PDB entry 8EOE | electron microscopy, 3.20 A resolution | chains A and C of the 9 polymer chains in the assembly

[Chain A]
Name: DNA-directed RNA polymerase subunit alpha
Source organism: Mycobacterium tuberculosis H37Rv
Notes: EC 2.7.7.6
UniProt: P9WGZ1 (RPOA_MYCTU); numbering as in UniProt (aligned over 1-347)
Amino-acid sequence (347 residues; each row starts with the number of its first residue):
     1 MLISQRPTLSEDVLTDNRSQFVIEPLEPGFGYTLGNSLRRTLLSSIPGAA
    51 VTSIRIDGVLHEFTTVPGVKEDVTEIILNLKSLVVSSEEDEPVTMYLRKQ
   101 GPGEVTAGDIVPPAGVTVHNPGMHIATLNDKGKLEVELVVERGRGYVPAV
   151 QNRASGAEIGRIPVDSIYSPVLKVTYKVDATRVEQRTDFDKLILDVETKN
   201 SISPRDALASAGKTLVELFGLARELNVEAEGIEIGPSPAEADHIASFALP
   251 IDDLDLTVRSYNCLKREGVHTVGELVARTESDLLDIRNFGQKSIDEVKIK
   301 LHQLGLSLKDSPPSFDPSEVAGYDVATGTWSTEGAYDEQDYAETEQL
Unresolved in the structure: 227-347

[Chain C]
Name: DNA-directed RNA polymerase subunit beta
Source organism: Mycobacterium tuberculosis H37Rv
Notes: EC 2.7.7.6
UniProt: P9WGY9 (RPOB_MYCTU); residue numbers follow UniProt; this construct covers 1-1178
Amino-acid sequence (1178 residues; each row starts with the number of its first residue):
     1 MLEGCILADSRQSKTAASPSPSRPQSSSNNSVPGAPNRVSFAKLREPLEV
    51 PGLLDVQTDSFEWLIGSPRWRESAAERGDVNPVGGLEEVLYELSPIEDFS
   101 GSMSLSFSDPRFDDVKAPVDECKDKDMTYAAPLFVTAEFINNNTGEIKSQ
   151 TVFMGDFPMMTEKGTFIINGTERVVVSQLVRSPGVYFDETIDKSTDKTLH
   201 SVKVIPSRGAWLEFDVDKRDTVGVRIDRKRRQPVTVLLKALGWTSEQIVE
   251 RFGFSEIMRSTLEKDNTVGTDEALLDIYRKLRPGEPPTKESAQTLLENLF
   301 FKEKRYDLARVGRYKVNKKLGLHVGEPITSSTLTEEDVVATIEYLVRLHE
   351 GQTTMTVPGGVEVPVETDDIDHFGNRRLRTVGELIQNQIRVGMSRMERVV
   401 RERMTTQDVEAITPQTLINIRPVVAAIKEFFGTSQLSQFMDQNNPLSGLT
   451 HKRRLSALGPGGLSRERAGLEVRDVHPSHYGRMCPIETPEGPNIGLIGSL
   501 SVYARVNPFGFIETPYRKVVDGVVSDEIVYLTADEEDRHVVAQANSPIDA
   551 DGRFVEPRVLVRRKAGEVEYVPSSEVDYMDVSPRQMVSVATAMIPFLEHD
   601 DANRALMGANMQRQAVPLVRSEAPLVGTGMELRAAIDAGDVVVAEESGVI
   651 EEVSADYITVMHDNGTRRTYRMRKFARSNHGTCANQCPIVDAGDRVEAGQ
   701 VIADGPCTDDGEMALGKNLLVAIMPWEGHNYEDAIILSNRLVEEDVLTSI
   751 HIEEHEIDARDTKLGAEEITRDIPNISDEVLADLDERGIVRIGAEVRDGD
   801 ILVGKVTPKGETELTPEERLLRAIFGEKAREVRDTSLKVPHGESGKVIGI
   851 RVFSREDEDELPAGVNELVRVYVAQKRKISDGDKLAGRHGNKGVIGKILP
   901 VEDMPFLADGTPVDIILNTHGVPRRMNIGQILETHLGWCAHSGWKVDAAK
   951 GVPDWAARLPDELLEAQPNAIVSTPVFDGAQEAELQGLLSCTLPNRDGDV
  1001 LVDADGKAMLFDGRSGEPFPYPVTVGYMYIMKLHHLVDDKIHARSTGPYS
  1051 MITQQPLGGKAQFGGQRFGEMECWAMQAYGAAYTLQELLTIKSDDTVGRV
  1101 KVYEAIVKGENIPEPGIPESFKVLLKELQSLCLNVEVLSSDGAAIELREG
  1151 EDEDLERAAANLGINLSRNESASVEDLA
Unresolved in the structure: 1-29, 812-828, 1152-1178

[Chain A / chain C interface]
Residue-residue contacts (57; chain A residue first):
  Arg18(A) with Arg996(C); Asp997(C), salt bridge
  Tyr32(A) with Phe1011(C), hydrophobic; Gly1016(C); Glu1017(C); Pro1018(C)
  Asn36(A) with Gly1013(C), hydrogen bond (side chain-backbone); Arg1014(C); Ser1015(C); Gly1016(C)
  Arg39(A) with Phe906(C); Gly910(C), hydrogen bond (side chain-backbone)
  Arg40(A) with Glu902(C); Asp903(C), salt bridge; Gly1013(C), hydrogen bond (side chain-backbone); Arg1014(C)
  Leu43(A) with Glu902(C)
  Ser44(A) with Glu902(C)
  Leu60(A) with Ile792(C)
  His61(A) with Ile792(C); Val847(C); Ile848(C)
  Glu62(A) with Lys876(C), salt bridge
  Phe63(A) with Phe675(C); Ile848(C), hydrophobic
  Thr64(A) with Phe675(C)
  Thr65(A) with Ala655(C); Lys674(C)
  Val69(A) with Ser654(C); Ala655(C), hydrogen bond (backbone-backbone)
  Lys70(A) with Val653(C); Ala655(C); Val690(C), hydrogen bond (side chain-backbone); Asp691(C), salt bridge
  Asp72(A) with Lys674(C), salt bridge; Phe675(C)
  Thr74(A) with Phe675(C)
  Asn129(A) with Glu652(C)
  Lys131(A) with Tyr657(C)
  Tyr146(A) with Val742(C); Glu743(C); Lys878(C)
  Arg153(A) with Glu795(C)
  Ile159(A) with Arg791(C); Ile792(C); Gly793(C); Ala794(C)
  Lys173(A) with Asp909(C); Gly910(C)
  Val174(A) with Gly910(C)
  Thr175(A) with Ala908(C), hydrogen bond (side chain-backbone); Asp909(C); Gly910(C)
  Tyr176(A) with Phe906(C); Phe1011(C); Gly1016(C), hydrogen bond (side chain-backbone)
  Glu197(A) with Arg996(C), salt bridge
Interface residues without a listed pair, chain A (34 interface residues in all): Gly68, Glu71, Glu75, Asp130, Gln151, Asp165, Ile167
Interface residues without a listed pair, chain C (45 interface residues in all): Asp656, Cys687, Ile750, Arg797, Lys846, Ala874, Val901, Thr911, Pro912, Asp1012

[In short]
The interface between chain A and chain C involves 34 residues on one side and 45 on the other, with 7
hydrogen bonds and 6 salt bridges. Among the polar pairs are Arg18(A)-Asp997(C), Arg40(A)-Asp903(C) and
Glu62(A)-Lys876(C).
Here chain A is DNA-directed RNA polymerase subunit alpha and chain C is DNA-directed RNA polymerase subunit
beta, both from Mycobacterium tuberculosis H37Rv. Entry 8EOE (Mycobacterium tuberculosis transcription
elongation complex with Bacillus subtilis NusG (EC_LG)) was determined by electron microscopy, deposited
together with 8EHQ, 8EJ3, 8EOF, 8EOS, 8EOT and 8EXY.
